Entry 9LSK (electron microscopy, 2.90 A resolution); this record covers chains A and B.

Chain A (and B):
Molecule: Citrate/sodium symporter
Organism: Klebsiella pneumoniae
Notes: chain B of this document is another copy of the same molecule, construct and numbering; everything in this record applies to it too
Reference sequence: P31602 (CITN_KLEPN); residue numbers follow UniProt; this construct covers 1-446
Sequence (446 residues; row label = number of the first residue in the row):
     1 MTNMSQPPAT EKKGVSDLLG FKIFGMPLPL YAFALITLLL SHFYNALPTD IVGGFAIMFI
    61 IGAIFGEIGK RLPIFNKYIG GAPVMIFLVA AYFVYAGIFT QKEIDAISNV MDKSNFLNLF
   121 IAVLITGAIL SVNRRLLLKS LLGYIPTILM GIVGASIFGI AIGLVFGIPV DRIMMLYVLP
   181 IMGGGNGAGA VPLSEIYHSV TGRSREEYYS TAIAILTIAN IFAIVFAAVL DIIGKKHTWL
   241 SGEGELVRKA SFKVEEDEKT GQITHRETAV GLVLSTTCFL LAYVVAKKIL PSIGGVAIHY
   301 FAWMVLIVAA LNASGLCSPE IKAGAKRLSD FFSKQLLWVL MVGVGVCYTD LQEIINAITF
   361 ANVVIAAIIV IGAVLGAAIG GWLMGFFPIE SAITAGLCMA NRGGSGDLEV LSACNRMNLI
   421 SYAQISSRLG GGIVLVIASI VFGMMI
Disordered / not traced: 1-17
Swiss-Prot annotation at these positions:
  - binding site (Na(+)): I181, G183, M399, N401
  - binding site (citrate): N186, G187, R402, G404, S405, R428

Interface between chain A and chain B:
Contacting residue pairs (88):
  F24(A) with R266(B); V270(B); V273(B), hydrophobic
  G25(A) with R266(B); V270(B)
  M26(A) with V270(B), hydrophobic; V273(B), hydrophobic
  P27(A) with I321(B)
  P29(A) with L316(B), hydrophobic
  L30(A) with L274(B), hydrophobic; I321(B), hydrophobic
  F33(A) with T277(B); L281(B), hydrophobic
  A34(A) with T277(B)
  T37(A) with T277(B); L281(B)
  S41(A) with L280(B); V284(B)
  Y44(A) with K288(B); I289(B), hydrophobic
  A46(A) with V284(B); K288(B)
  L47(A) with L280(B), hydrophobic
  P48(A) with L280(B); Y283(B), hydrophobic
  D50(A) with S114(B); N115(B), hydrogen bond
  I51(A) with S114(B), hydrogen bond (backbone-backbone)
  V52(A) with L119(B); T276(B); F279(B), hydrophobic
  F55(A) with T276(B)
  A56(A) with T276(B); L280(B), hydrophobic
  F59(A) with V273(B), hydrophobic
  I60(A) with T277(B)
  N109(A) with K113(B)
  K113(A) with D50(B); N109(B)
  S114(A) with D50(B); I51(B), hydrogen bond (backbone-backbone); S114(B), hydrogen bond
  N115(A) with D50(B), hydrogen bond
  L119(A) with V52(B), hydrophobic
  H265(A) with R327(B); F331(B); Q335(B), hydrogen bond (backbone-side chain)
  R266(A) with F24(B); G25(B); K334(B), hydrogen bond (side chain-backbone); Q335(B)
  A269(A) with Q335(B)
  V270(A) with F24(B); G25(B); M26(B), hydrophobic
  V273(A) with F24(B), hydrophobic; F59(B), hydrophobic
  L274(A) with L30(B), hydrophobic
  T276(A) with V52(B); F55(B); A56(B)
  T277(A) with F33(B); A34(B); T37(B); I60(B)
  F279(A) with V52(B), hydrophobic
  L280(A) with S41(B); L47(B), hydrophobic; P48(B); A56(B), hydrophobic
  L281(A) with F33(B), hydrophobic; T37(B)
  Y283(A) with P48(B), hydrophobic
  V284(A) with S41(B); A46(B)
  K288(A) with Y44(B); A46(B)
  I289(A) with Y44(B), hydrophobic
  L316(A) with P29(B), hydrophobic
  I321(A) with P27(B); L30(B), hydrophobic
  R327(A) with H265(B)
  F331(A) with H265(B); T268(B)
  K334(A) with R266(B), hydrogen bond (backbone-side chain)
  Q335(A) with H265(B); R266(B), hydrogen bond; A269(B)
Other interface residues (no listed pair), chain A (55 interface residues in all): L40, N45, I57, N118, L272, C278, L311, C317
Other interface residues (no listed pair), chain B (55 interface residues in all): L40, T49, N118, L272, C278, L311, C317

Summary:
Chain A and chain B each contribute 55 residues to their interface; the contacts include 9 hydrogen bonds.
Polar pairs include D50(A)-N115(B), S114(A)-S114(B) and H265(A)-Q335(B). From UniProt: 4 Na+-binding residues
and 6 citrate-binding residues on chain A.
Chain A and chain B are both Citrate/sodium symporter (Klebsiella pneumoniae); the structure, Cryo-EM
structure of the Klebsiella pneumoniae CitS (citrate-bound occluded state), was determined by electron
microscopy.
